Entry 4DQH (X-ray diffraction, 1.79 A resolution); this record covers chains A and B.

# Chain A (and B)
Molecule: Wild-type HIV-1 protease dimer
Source organism: Human immunodeficiency virus 1
Notes: chain B of this document is another copy of the same molecule, construct and numbering; everything in this record applies to it too
Chain sequence (99 residues; each row starts with the number of its first residue):
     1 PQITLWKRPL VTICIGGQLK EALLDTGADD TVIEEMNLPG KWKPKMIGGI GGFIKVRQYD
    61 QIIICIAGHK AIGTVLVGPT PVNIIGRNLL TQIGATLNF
Residues lining bound ligands: tmc114 (017; (3r,3as,6ar)-hexahydrofuro[2,3-b]furan-3-yl(1S,2R)-3-[[(4-aminophenyl)sulfonyl](isobutyl)amino]-1-benzyl-2-hydroxypropylcarbamate): Arg8, Leu23, Asp25, Gly27, Ala28, Asp29, Asp30, Val32, Ile47, Gly48, Gly49, Ile50, Leu76, Pro81, Val82, Ile84

# Chain A / chain B interface
Contacting residue pairs (97):
  Pro1(A) - Leu97(B)
  Pro1(A) - Asn98(B)
  Pro1(A) - Phe99(B)  hydrogen bond (backbone-backbone)
  Gln2(A) - Thr96(B)  hydrogen bond
  Gln2(A) - Leu97(B)
  Gln2(A) - Asn98(B)  hydrogen bond
  Ile3(A) - Thr96(B)
  Ile3(A) - Leu97(B)  hydrogen bond (backbone-backbone)
  Ile3(A) - Phe99(B)  hydrophobic
  Thr4(A) - Thr96(B)
  Leu5(A) - Thr26(B)
  Leu5(A) - Arg87(B)  hydrogen bond (backbone-side chain)
  Leu5(A) - Leu90(B)  hydrophobic
  Leu5(A) - Thr91(B)
  Leu5(A) - Ala95(B)
  Trp6(A) - Arg87(B)  hydrogen bond (backbone-side chain)
  Trp6(A) - Thr91(B)
  Lys7(A) - Arg87(B)  hydrogen bond (backbone-side chain)
  Arg8(A) - Asp29(B)  salt bridge
  Arg8(A) - Arg87(B)
  Pro9(A) - Thr26(B)
  Pro9(A) - Arg87(B)
  Pro9(A) - Leu97(B)  hydrophobic
  Leu23(A) - Gly27(B)
  Leu24(A) - Thr26(B)  hydrogen bond (backbone-side chain)
  Leu24(A) - Leu97(B)
  Leu24(A) - Phe99(B)  hydrophobic
  Asp25(A) - Asp25(B)
  Asp25(A) - Thr26(B)
  Asp25(A) - Gly27(B)  hydrogen bond (side chain-backbone)
  Thr26(A) - Leu5(B)
  Thr26(A) - Pro9(B)
  Thr26(A) - Leu24(B)  hydrogen bond (side chain-backbone)
  Thr26(A) - Asp25(B)
  Thr26(A) - Thr26(B)  hydrogen bond (backbone-side chain)
  Thr26(A) - Leu97(B)
  Gly27(A) - Leu23(B)
  Gly27(A) - Leu24(B)
  Gly27(A) - Asp25(B)
  Asp29(A) - Arg8(B)  salt bridge
  Ile47(A) - Ile50(B)  hydrophobic
  Gly49(A) - Ile50(B)
  Gly49(A) - Pro81(B)
  Ile50(A) - Gly49(B)
  Ile50(A) - Ile50(B)  hydrogen bond (backbone-backbone)
  Ile50(A) - Gly51(B)  hydrogen bond (backbone-backbone)
  Ile50(A) - Gly52(B)
  Ile50(A) - Ile54(B)  hydrophobic
  Ile50(A) - Thr80(B)
  Ile50(A) - Pro81(B)
  Ile50(A) - Ile84(B)  hydrophobic
  Gly51(A) - Gly51(B)
  Gly51(A) - Gly52(B)
  Gly51(A) - Ile54(B)
  Gly52(A) - Gly51(B)
  Ile54(A) - Ile50(B)
  His69(A) - Phe99(B)
  Thr80(A) - Ile50(B)
  Arg87(A) - Leu5(B)  hydrogen bond (side chain-backbone)
  Arg87(A) - Trp6(B)  hydrogen bond (side chain-backbone)
  Arg87(A) - Lys7(B)
  Arg87(A) - Arg8(B)
  Arg87(A) - Pro9(B)
  Leu90(A) - Leu5(B)  hydrophobic
  Thr91(A) - Leu5(B)
  Thr91(A) - Trp6(B)
  Ile93(A) - Phe99(B)
  Gly94(A) - Asn98(B)
  Gly94(A) - Phe99(B)
  Ala95(A) - Leu5(B)
  Ala95(A) - Asn98(B)
  Ala95(A) - Phe99(B)  hydrophobic
  Thr96(A) - Gln2(B)  hydrogen bond
  Thr96(A) - Ile3(B)
  Thr96(A) - Thr4(B)
  Thr96(A) - Thr96(B)
  Thr96(A) - Leu97(B)
  Thr96(A) - Asn98(B)  hydrogen bond (backbone-backbone)
  Leu97(A) - Pro1(B)
  Leu97(A) - Gln2(B)
  Leu97(A) - Ile3(B)  hydrogen bond (backbone-backbone)
  Leu97(A) - Leu24(B)  hydrophobic
  Leu97(A) - Thr26(B)
  Leu97(A) - Thr96(B)
  Asn98(A) - Pro1(B)
  Asn98(A) - Gln2(B)  hydrogen bond
  Asn98(A) - Gly94(B)
  Asn98(A) - Ala95(B)
  Asn98(A) - Thr96(B)  hydrogen bond (backbone-backbone)
  Asn98(A) - Asn98(B)  hydrogen bond
  Phe99(A) - Pro1(B)  hydrogen bond (backbone-backbone)
  Phe99(A) - Ile3(B)  hydrophobic
  Phe99(A) - Leu24(B)  hydrophobic
  Phe99(A) - His69(B)
  Phe99(A) - Ile93(B)
  Phe99(A) - Gly94(B)
  Phe99(A) - Ala95(B)  hydrophobic
Other interface residues (no listed pair), chain A (39 interface residues in all): Val32, Gly48, Phe53, Ala67, Pro81, Ile84
Other interface residues (no listed pair), chain B (39 interface residues in all): Val32, Ile47, Gly48, Phe53, Ala67

# Summary
The chain A/chain B interface involves 39 residues from each chain, with 22 hydrogen bonds and 2 salt bridges.
Polar pairs include Arg8(A)-Asp29(B), Gln2(A)-Thr96(B) and Gln2(A)-Asn98(B). Ligands of chain A: tmc114.
Both chains are Wild-type HIV-1 protease dimer (Human immunodeficiency virus 1). Entry 4DQH (Crystal Structure
of (R14C/E65C) HIV-1 Protease in complex with DRV) was determined by X-ray diffraction (same publication as
4DQB, 4DQC, 4DQE, 4DQF and 4DQG).
